Entry 9OUW (electron microscopy, 3.20 A resolution); this record covers chains I and J of the 8 polymer chains in the assembly.

Chain I (and J):
Name: Speckle-type POZ protein
From: Homo sapiens
Notes: chain J of this document is another copy of the same molecule, construct and numbering; everything in this record applies to it too
UniProtKB: O43791 (SPOP_HUMAN); residues 1-373 here = UniProt positions 1-373
Sequence (373 residues; numbered 1 to 373; the number before each row is that of its first residue):
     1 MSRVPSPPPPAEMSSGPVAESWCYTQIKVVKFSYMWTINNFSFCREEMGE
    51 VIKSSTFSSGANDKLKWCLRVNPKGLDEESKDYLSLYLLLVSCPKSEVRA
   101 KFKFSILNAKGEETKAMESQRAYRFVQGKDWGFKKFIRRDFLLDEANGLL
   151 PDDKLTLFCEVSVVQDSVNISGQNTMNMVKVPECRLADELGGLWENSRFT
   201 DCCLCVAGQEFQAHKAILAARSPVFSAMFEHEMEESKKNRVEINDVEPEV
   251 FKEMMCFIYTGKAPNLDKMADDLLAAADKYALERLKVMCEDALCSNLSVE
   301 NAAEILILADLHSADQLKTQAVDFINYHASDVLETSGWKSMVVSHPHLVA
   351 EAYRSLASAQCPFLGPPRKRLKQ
Unresolved in the structure: 1-29, 165-373 (chain J: 1-15, 176-373)
UniProt features mapped onto this chain:
  - region: Tyr123 to Phe133 (Important for binding substrate proteins), Leu186 to Ile217 (Important for homodimerization)
  - natural variant: Thr25 (T25A: In NSDVS2), Tyr83 (Y83C: In NSDVS2), Arg121 (R121Q: In NSDVS1), Gly132 (G132V: In NSDVS2), Arg138 (R138C: In NSDVS2), Asp144 (D144N: In NSDVS1)
  - mutagenesis: Tyr87 (Y87A: Strongly reduced affinity for substrate proteins), Tyr123 (Y123A: Strongly reduced affinity for substrate proteins), Asp130 (D130A: Strongly reduced affinity for substrate proteins), Trp131 (W131A: Strongly reduced affinity for substrate proteins), Phe133 (F133A: Strongly reduced affinity for substrate proteins), Leu186 (L186D: Strongly reduced homodimerization. Reduces the activity of the cullin-RING-based BCR (BTB-CUL3-RBX1) E3 ubiquitin-protein ligase complex), Leu190 (L190D: Strongly reduced homodimerization. Reduces the activity of the cullin-RING-based BCR (BTB-CUL3-RBX1) E3 ubiquitin-protein ligase complex), Leu193 (L193D: Strongly reduced homodimerization. Reduces the activity of the cullin-RING-based BCR (BTB-CUL3-RBX1) E3 ubiquitin-protein ligase complex), Ile217 (I217K: Strongly reduced homodimerization. Reduces the activity of the cullin-RING-based BCR (BTB-CUL3-RBX1) E3 ubiquitin-protein ligase complex)
What the authors report for this chain:
  - disease-associated variants - E47K (14 +/- 2-fold), E78K (18 +/- 4-fold): increased binding to BRD3
  - disease-associated variants - E47K, E78K: unchanged binding to BRD3 peptide
  - disease-associated variants - E47K, E78K: increased binding to Cul3/Rbx1 complex
  - mutagenesis - V51E: unchanged binding to Cul3
  - mutagenesis - M48I/E78K, R70Q/E78K, E78K/G128S, E78K/K134N, S96R: unchanged catalytic activity on BRD3
  - disease-associated variants - E47K, E78K: increased catalytic activity on BRD3
  - mutagenesis - V51E: decreased catalytic activity on BRD3
  - mutagenesis - D77E: increased catalytic activity
  - disease-associated variants - E47K, E78K: decreased localization to nuclear speckles
  - mutagenesis - V51E: unchanged localization to nuclear speckles
  - disease-associated variants - M48I, R70L, R70Q, G128S, K134N: decreased catalytic activity
  - disease-associated variants - M48I, G128S: unchanged binding to peptide
  - disease-associated variants - K134N (11-fold): decreased binding to substrate peptide
  - disease-associated variants - K134N (11-fold): decreased binding to full-length SPOP K134N

How chain I and chain J interact:
Pairs across the interface (48):
  Lys31(I) - Glu20(J)
  Phe32(I) - Glu20(J)
  Ser33(I) - Val18(J)
  Ser33(I) - Ala19(J)
  Ser33(I) - Glu20(J)
  Ser33(I) - Ser21(J)
  Tyr34(I) - Ser21(J)
  Tyr34(I) - Trp22(J)
  Tyr34(I) - Cys23(J)
  Met35(I) - Ala19(J)
  Met35(I) - Ser21(J)  hydrogen bond (backbone-backbone)
  Met35(I) - Trp22(J)
  Met35(I) - Cys23(J)
  Trp36(I) - Cys23(J)
  Trp36(I) - Thr25(J)  hydrogen bond
  Thr37(I) - Cys23(J)  hydrogen bond (backbone-backbone)
  Thr37(I) - Tyr24(J)
  Thr37(I) - Thr25(J)  hydrogen bond (backbone-backbone)
  Ile38(I) - Thr25(J)
  Asn39(I) - Tyr24(J)  hydrogen bond
  Asn39(I) - Thr25(J)  hydrogen bond (side chain-backbone)
  Asn39(I) - Gln26(J)  hydrogen bond
  Asn39(I) - Ile27(J)
  Asn40(I) - Gln26(J)
  Asn40(I) - Ile27(J)  hydrogen bond (side chain-backbone)
  Phe43(I) - Ile27(J)
  Phe43(I) - Lys31(J)
  Phe43(I) - Val164(J)  hydrophobic
  Arg45(I) - Arg99(J)
  Arg45(I) - Gln165(J)  hydrogen bond (side chain-backbone)
  Arg45(I) - Asp166(J)  salt bridge
  Glu46(I) - Arg99(J)  salt bridge
  Lys53(I) - Asn169(J)
  Ser55(I) - Cys23(J)  hydrogen bond
  Ser55(I) - Asn169(J)
  Ser55(I) - Ser171(J)  hydrogen bond
  Phe57(I) - Ser21(J)
  Ser58(I) - Glu20(J)
  Ser58(I) - Ser21(J)  hydrogen bond (backbone-side chain)
  Ser58(I) - Gln173(J)
  Ser59(I) - Glu20(J)  hydrogen bond (backbone-side chain)
  Leu107(I) - Gly16(J)
  Gly111(I) - Gly16(J)  hydrogen bond (backbone-backbone)
  Glu112(I) - Gly16(J)
  Glu113(I) - Gly16(J)
  Glu113(I) - Pro17(J)
  Lys154(I) - Tyr24(J)  hydrogen bond
  Phe158(I) - Pro17(J)
Other interface residues (no listed pair), chain I (25 interface residues in all): Ile52
Other interface residues (no listed pair), chain J (22 interface residues in all): Lys101, Ser162

Overview:
Chain I and chain J form an interface of 25 and 22 residues respectively; the contacts include 15 hydrogen
bonds and 2 salt bridges. Polar pairs include Arg45(I)-Asp166(J), Glu46(I)-Arg99(J) and Trp36(I)-Thr25(J).
From the paper: M48I, R70L and R70Q of chain I, among others, reduce catalytic activity; E47K and E78K of
chain I increase binding to BRD3; 14 substitutions were tested in all.
Chain I and chain J are both Speckle-type POZ protein (Homo sapiens); the structure, SPOP double donut locally
refined MATH domains, was determined by electron microscopy, deposited together with 9OUT and 9OUU.
